PDB entry 3VGS | X-ray diffraction, 2.30 A resolution | chains A and B

# Chain A (and B)
Name: Nucleoside diphosphate kinase
Notes: EC 2.7.4.6; chain B of this document is another copy of the same molecule, construct and numbering; everything in this record applies to it too
UniProt: Q83WH5 (Q83WH5_9GAMM); residues 1-141 here = UniProt positions 1-141
Amino-acid sequence (141 residues; each row starts with the number of its first residue):
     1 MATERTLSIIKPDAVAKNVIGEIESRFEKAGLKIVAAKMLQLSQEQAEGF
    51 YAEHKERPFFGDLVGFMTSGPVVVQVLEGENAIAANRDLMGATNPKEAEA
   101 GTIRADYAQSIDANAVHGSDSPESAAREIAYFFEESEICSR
Not modelled in the structure: 1
What the authors report for this chain:
  - self-association interface (contacts with another copy of this molecule); pairs are residue here / residue on that copy: Val15-Arg141 (hydrogen bond), Asn18-Arg141 (hydrogen bond), Ser25-Glu22, Glu28-Gly21, Ala37-Met39, Asn18, Val35
  - catalytic residues: His117 (citing earlier work)
  - contacts within the chain: Leu89-Ile103, Met90-Arg104, Gly91-Arg104 (hydrogen bond)
  - conformationally variable residues (side-chain flip): Asn94, Lys96, Glu97, Glu99, Gln109
  - mutagenesis - E134A (119% +/- 9%): increased catalytic activity

# Interface between chain A and chain B
Pairs across the interface - 36 pairs, chain A then chain B:
  Val15(A) with Arg141(B), hydrogen bond (backbone-side chain)
  Asn18(A) with Glu28(B); Lys33(B); Arg141(B), hydrogen bond
  Val19(A) with Glu28(B)
  Ile20(A) with Glu28(B), hydrogen bond (backbone-side chain)
  Gly21(A) with Gly21(B); Glu24(B); Ser25(B); Glu28(B), hydrogen bond (backbone-side chain)
  Glu22(A) with Ser25(B), hydrogen bond (backbone-side chain); Lys29(B), salt bridge
  Glu24(A) with Gly21(B)
  Ser25(A) with Gly21(B); Glu22(B), hydrogen bond (side chain-backbone)
  Glu28(A) with Asn18(B); Val19(B), hydrogen bond (side chain-backbone); Ile20(B), hydrogen bond (side chain-backbone); Gly21(B), hydrogen bond (side chain-backbone)
  Lys29(A) with Glu22(B)
  Lys33(A) with Asn18(B)
  Ile34(A) with Met39(B)
  Val35(A) with Met39(B)
  Ala36(A) with Met39(B)
  Ala37(A) with Lys38(B); Met39(B), hydrogen bond (backbone-backbone)
  Lys38(A) with Ala37(B)
  Met39(A) with Ile34(B); Val35(B); Ala36(B); Ala37(B), hydrogen bond (backbone-backbone)
  Pro71(A) with Cys139(B), hydrophobic
  Cys139(A) with Gln41(B); Pro71(B), hydrophobic
  Arg141(A) with Val15(B), hydrogen bond (side chain-backbone); Asn18(B), hydrogen bond
Also at the interface, not in a pair above, chain A (23 interface residues in all): Leu40, Gln41, Glu137
Also at the interface, not in a pair above, chain B (24 interface residues in all): Ala16, Leu40, Glu137

# In short
23 residues of chain A and 24 residues of chain B are in contact; the contacts include 13 hydrogen bonds and 1
salt bridge. Among the polar pairs are Glu22(A)-Lys29(B), Val15(A)-Arg141(B) and Asn18(A)-Arg141(B). The paper
reports the catalytic residue His117(A); E134A of chain A increases catalytic activity.
Both chains are Nucleoside diphosphate kinase. Entry 3VGS (Wild-type nucleoside diphosphate kinase derived
from Halomonas sp. 593) was determined by X-ray diffraction, deposited together with 3VGT, 3VGU and 3VGV.
